8WH2 - chains D and E of the 7 polymer chains in the assembly; structure by electron microscopy, 2.90 A resolution.

# Chain D (and E)
Molecule: Uncoating factor OPG117
From: Monkeypox virus
Notes: chain E of this document is another copy of the same molecule, construct and numbering; everything in this record applies to it too
UniProt: Q5IXS3 (Q5IXS3_MONPV); numbering as in UniProt (aligned over 1-785)
Amino-acid sequence (785 residues; numbered 1 to 785; the number before each row is that of its first residue):
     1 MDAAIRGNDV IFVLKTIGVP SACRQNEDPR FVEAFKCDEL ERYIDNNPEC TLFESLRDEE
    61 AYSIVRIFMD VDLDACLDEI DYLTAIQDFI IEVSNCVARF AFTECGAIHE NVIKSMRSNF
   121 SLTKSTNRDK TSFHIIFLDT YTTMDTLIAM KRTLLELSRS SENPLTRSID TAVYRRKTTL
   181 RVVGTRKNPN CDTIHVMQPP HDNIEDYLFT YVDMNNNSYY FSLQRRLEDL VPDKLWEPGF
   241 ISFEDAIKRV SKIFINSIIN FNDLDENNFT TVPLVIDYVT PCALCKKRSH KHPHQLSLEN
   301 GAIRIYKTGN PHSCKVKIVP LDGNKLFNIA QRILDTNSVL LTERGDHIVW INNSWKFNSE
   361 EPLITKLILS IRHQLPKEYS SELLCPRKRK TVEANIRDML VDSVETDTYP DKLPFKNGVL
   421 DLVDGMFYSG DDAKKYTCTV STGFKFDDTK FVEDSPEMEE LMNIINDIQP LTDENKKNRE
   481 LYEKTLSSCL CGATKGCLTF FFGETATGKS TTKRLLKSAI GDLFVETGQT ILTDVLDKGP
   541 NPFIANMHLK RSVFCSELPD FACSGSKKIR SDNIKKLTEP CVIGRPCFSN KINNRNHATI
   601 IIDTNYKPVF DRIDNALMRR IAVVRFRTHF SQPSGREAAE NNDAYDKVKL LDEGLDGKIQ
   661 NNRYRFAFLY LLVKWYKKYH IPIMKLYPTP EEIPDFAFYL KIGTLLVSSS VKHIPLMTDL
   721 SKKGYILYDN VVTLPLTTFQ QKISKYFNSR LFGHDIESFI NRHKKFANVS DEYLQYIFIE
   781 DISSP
Not modelled in the structure: 1-322
Ligand contacts: ADP (adenosine-5'-diphosphate): Ile464, Asp467, Ile468, Glu504, Thr505, Ala506, Thr507, Gly508, Lys509, Ser510, Thr511, Phe630, Leu650, Leu651, Asp652, Leu655, Asp656

# How chain D and chain E interact
Contacting residue pairs (27):
  Asn352(D) with Val401(E); Asp402(E), hydrogen bond
  Lys366(D) with Arg397(E); Asp398(E); Leu400(E)
  Leu369(D) with Phe327(E), hydrophobic; Asp398(E)
  Leu384(D) with Asn324(E); Phe327(E); Asn395(E)
  Pro386(D) with Thr391(E); Asn395(E)
  Arg389(D) with Asn395(E), hydrogen bond; Asp398(E)
  Thr505(D) with Asn615(E)
  Ala562(D) with Arg762(E)
  Cys563(D) with Arg612(E), hydrogen bond
  Ser564(D) with Arg612(E)
  Asn641(D) with Ser708(E)
  Asp643(D) with Ser708(E); Ser709(E); Ser710(E); Val711(E)
  Glu653(D) with Lys685(E); Tyr687(E)
  Gly654(D) with Ile683(E)
  Arg750(D) with Val769(E)
Other interface residues (no listed pair), chain D (21 interface residues in all): Ile351, Lys356, Arg372, Cys385, Ala638, Leu751
Other interface residues (no listed pair), chain E (26 interface residues in all): Gly323, Leu341, Ala394, Met399, Gly703, Val707

# Summary
The interface between chain D and chain E involves 21 residues on one side and 26 on the other, with 3
hydrogen bonds. Polar pairs include Asn352(D)-Asp402(E), Arg389(D)-Asn395(E) and Cys563(D)-Arg612(E). Chain D
binds ADP.
Both chains are Uncoating factor OPG117 (Monkeypox virus). Entry 8WH2 (MPOX E5 hexamer 2ATP, 2ADP, and ssDNA
binding comformation) was determined by electron microscopy (same publication as 8WH0 and 8WH4).
